PDB entry 4AJ5 | X-ray diffraction, 3.32 A resolution | chains 3 and M of the 30 polymer chains in the assembly

# Chain 3
Name: Spindle and kinetochore-associated protein 3
From: Homo sapiens
UniProt: Q8IX90 (SKA3_HUMAN); numbering as in UniProt (aligned over 1-101)
Amino-acid sequence (101 residues; numbered 1 to 101; the number before each row is that of its first residue):
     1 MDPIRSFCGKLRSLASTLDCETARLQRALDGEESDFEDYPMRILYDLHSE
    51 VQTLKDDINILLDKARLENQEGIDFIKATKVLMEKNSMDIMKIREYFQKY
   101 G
Disordered / not traced: 1, 100-101
Construct notes: engineered mutation Ile58 (Val in Q8IX90)

# Chain M
Name: Spindle and kinetochore-associated protein 2
From: Homo sapiens
UniProt: Q8WVK7 (SKA2_HUMAN); residues 1-119 here correspond to UniProt positions 3-121 (UniProt number = residue number + 2)
Amino-acid sequence (123 residues; row label = number of the first residue in the row; numbers below 1 keep their minus sign (Gly-1 is residue -1)):
    -1 GHMEAEVDKLELMFQKAESDLDYIQYRLEYEIKTNHPDSASEKNPVTLLK
    49 ELSVIKSRYQTLYARFKPVAVEQKESKSRICATVKKTMNMIQKLQKQTDL
    99 ELSPLTKEEKTAAEQFKFHMPDL
Disordered / not traced: 35-40, 114-121
Construct notes: expression tag (-1 to 0)

# Chain 3 / chain M interface
Contacting residue pairs - 15 pairs, chain 3 then chain M:
  Ile4(3) with Gln13(M); Glu16(M)
  Arg5(3) with Glu9(M)
  Cys8(3) with Glu9(M)
  Leu11(3) with Val5(M), hydrophobic
  Arg12(3) with Val5(M); Asp6(M), salt bridge; Glu9(M), salt bridge
  Ala15(3) with Met1(M), hydrophobic; Glu2(M)
  Ser16(3) with Glu2(M), hydrogen bond
  Asp19(3) with Gly-1(M); His0(M); Met1(M), hydrogen bond (side chain-backbone); Glu2(M), hydrogen bond (side chain-backbone)
Also at the interface, not in a pair above, chain M (11 interface residues in all): Leu8, Phe12

# Overview
Chain 3 and chain M form an interface of 8 and 11 residues respectively, with 3 hydrogen bonds and 2 salt
bridges. Polar contacts include Arg12(3)-Asp6(M), Arg12(3)-Glu9(M) and Ser16(3)-Glu2(M).
Chain 3 is Spindle and kinetochore-associated protein 3 and chain M is Spindle and kinetochore-associated
protein 2, both from Homo sapiens; the structure, Crystal structure of the Ska core complex, was determined by
X-ray diffraction.
